8SPL - chains A and B; structure by X-ray diffraction, 1.21 A resolution.

Chain A:
Molecule: Proteinase K
From: Parengyodontium album
Notes: EC 3.4.21.64
UniProt: P06873 (PRTK_PARAQ); residues 1-279 here correspond to UniProt positions 106-384 (UniProt number = residue number + 105)
Sequence (279 residues; row label = number of the first residue in the row):
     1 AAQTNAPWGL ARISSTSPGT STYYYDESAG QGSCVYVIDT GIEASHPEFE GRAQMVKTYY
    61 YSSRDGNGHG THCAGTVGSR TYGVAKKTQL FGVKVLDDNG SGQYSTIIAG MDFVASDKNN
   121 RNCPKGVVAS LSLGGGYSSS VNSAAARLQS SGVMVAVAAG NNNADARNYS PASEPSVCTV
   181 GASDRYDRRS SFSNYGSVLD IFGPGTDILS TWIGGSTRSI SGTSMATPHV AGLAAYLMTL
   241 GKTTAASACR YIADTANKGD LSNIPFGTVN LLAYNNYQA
Sequence notes: conflict Asp-207 (Ser312 in P06873)
Cystine bridges: Cys-34/Cys-123, Cys-178/Cys-249
Bound ions: Ca2+: Glu-174, Pro-175, Val-177, Thr-179, Val-198, Asp-200
Curated features (UniProtKB/Swiss-Prot):
  - active site (Charge relay system): Asp-39, His-69, Ser-224
  - binding site (Ca(2+)): Thr-16, Pro-175, Val-177, Asp-200, Asp-260
From the paper describing this entry:
  - binding site for Ala-ala-ala-ser-val-lys (chain B): Ser-224
  - catalytic residues: Asp-39 (citing earlier work)

Chain B:
Molecule: Ala-ala-ala-ser-val-lys
Sequence (6 residues; each row starts with the number of its first residue):
     1 AAASVK

Interface between chain A and chain B:
Residue-residue contacts (27):
  Asp-39(A) / Val-5(B)
  His-69(A) / Val-5(B)
  His-69(A) / Lys-6(B)  hydrogen bond (side chain-backbone)
  Leu-96(A) / Val-5(B)  hydrophobic
  Gly-100(A) / Ala-3(B)
  Gly-100(A) / Ser-4(B)
  Gly-100(A) / Val-5(B)  hydrogen bond (backbone-backbone)
  Ser-101(A) / Ala-3(B)
  Gly-102(A) / Ala-2(B)
  Gly-102(A) / Ala-3(B)  hydrogen bond (backbone-backbone)
  Gln-103(A) / Ala-1(B)  hydrogen bond (side chain-backbone)
  Gln-103(A) / Ala-2(B)
  Tyr-104(A) / Ala-1(B)  hydrogen bond (backbone-backbone)
  Tyr-104(A) / Ala-3(B)  hydrophobic
  Ile-107(A) / Ala-3(B)  hydrophobic
  Ser-132(A) / Lys-6(B)
  Leu-133(A) / Ser-4(B)
  Leu-133(A) / Lys-6(B)
  Gly-134(A) / Ala-3(B)
  Gly-134(A) / Ser-4(B)  hydrogen bond (backbone-backbone)
  Gly-134(A) / Lys-6(B)
  Gly-160(A) / Lys-6(B)
  Asn-161(A) / Lys-6(B)  hydrogen bond (side chain-backbone)
  Asn-162(A) / Lys-6(B)  hydrogen bond
  Gly-222(A) / Lys-6(B)
  Thr-223(A) / Lys-6(B)
  Ser-224(A) / Lys-6(B)  hydrogen bond (side chain-backbone)
Other interface residues (no listed pair), chain A (21 interface residues in all): Thr-40, Gly-135, Ala-158

Overview:
21 residues of chain A and 6 residues of chain B are in contact; the contacts include 9 hydrogen bonds. Polar
contacts include His-69(A)/Lys-6(B), Gln-103(A)/Ala-1(B) and Asn-161(A)/Lys-6(B). UniProt lists 3 active-site
residues and 5 Ca2+-binding residues on chain A. From the paper: the catalytic residue Asp-39(A); a binding
site for Ala-ala-ala-ser-val-lys (chain B) at Ser-224(A).
Chain A is Proteinase K (Parengyodontium album) and chain B is Ala-ala-ala-ser-val-lys; the structure,
Proteinase K Multiconformer Model at 343K, was determined by X-ray diffraction together with 8SOG, 8SOU, 8SOV
and 8SQV from the same study.
